PDB entry 7WUW | X-ray diffraction, 1.75 A resolution | chains B and D of the 4 polymer chains in the assembly

# Chain B
Molecule: AziU2
Organism: Streptomyces sahachiroi
UniProt: B4XYC0 (B4XYC0_STREG); residue numbers follow UniProt; this construct covers 2-221
Chain sequence (233 residues; numbered -11 to 221; the number before each row is that of its first residue; numbers below 1 keep their minus sign (Met-11 is residue -11)):
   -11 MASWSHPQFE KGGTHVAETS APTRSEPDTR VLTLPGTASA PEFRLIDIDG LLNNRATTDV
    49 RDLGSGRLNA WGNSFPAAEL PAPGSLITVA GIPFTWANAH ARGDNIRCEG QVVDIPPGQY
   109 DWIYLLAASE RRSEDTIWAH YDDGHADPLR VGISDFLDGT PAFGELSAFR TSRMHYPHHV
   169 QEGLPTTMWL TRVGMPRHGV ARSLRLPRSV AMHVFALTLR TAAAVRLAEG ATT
Unresolved in the structure: -11 to 19, 218-221
Sequence notes: initiating methionine (-11); expression tag (-10 to 1)

# Chain D
Molecule: AziU3
Organism: Streptomyces sahachiroi
UniProt: B4XYC1 (B4XYC1_STREG); residues 1-336 here correspond to UniProt positions 2-337 (UniProt number = residue number + 1)
Chain sequence (352 residues; row label = number of the first residue in the row; numbers below 1 keep their minus sign (Met-15 is residue -15)):
   -15 MGSSHHHHHH SQDPNSTTTA PPVELWTRDL GSCLHGTLAT ALIRDGHDPV TVLGAPWEFR
    45 RRPGAWSSEE YFFFAEPDSL AGRLALYHPF ESTWHRSDGD GVDDLREALA AGVLPIAAVD
   105 NFHLPFRPAF HDVHAAHLLV VYRITETEVY VSDAQPPAFQ GAIPLADFLA SWGSLNPPDD
   165 ADVFFSASPS GRRWLRTRMT GPVPEPDRHW VGRVIRENVA RYRQEPPADT QTGLPGLRRY
   225 LDELCALTPG TNAASEALSE LYVISWNIQA QSGLHAEFLR AHSVKWRIPE LAEAAAGVDA
   285 VAHGWTGVRM TGAHSRVWQR HRPAELRGHA TALVRRLEAA LDLLELAADA VS
Unresolved in the structure: -15 to 6
Sequence notes: initiating methionine (-15); expression tag (-14 to 0)

# Interface between chain B and chain D
Pairs across the interface (17):
  Val100(B) - Pro273(D)  hydrophobic
  Trp126(B) - Glu277(D)
  Trp126(B) - Ala280(D)  hydrophobic
  His128(B) - Pro273(D)
  His128(B) - Glu277(D)  salt bridge
  Asp131(B) - Val268(D)
  Gly132(B) - Arg264(D)
  Gly132(B) - Ser267(D)
  Gly132(B) - Val268(D)
  Gly132(B) - Ala276(D)
  His133(B) - Arg264(D)
  Ala134(B) - Ala276(D)
  Ala134(B) - Glu277(D)
  Ala134(B) - Ala280(D)
  Arg193(B) - Pro273(D)
  Arg193(B) - Glu274(D)  salt bridge
  Arg193(B) - Glu277(D)  salt bridge
Also at the interface, not in a pair above, chain B (10 interface residues in all): Asp130, Arg196
Also at the interface, not in a pair above, chain D (11 interface residues in all): Asp283, Leu327, Leu330

# In short
Chain B and chain D form an interface of 10 and 11 residues respectively, with 3 salt bridges. Polar pairs
include His128(B)-Glu277(D), Arg193(B)-Glu274(D) and Arg193(B)-Glu277(D).
Chain B is AziU2 and chain D is AziU3, both from Streptomyces sahachiroi; the structure, Crystal structure of
AziU3/U2 from Streptomyces sahachiroi, was determined by X-ray diffraction together with 7WUX from the same
study.
